7Y7K - chains B and C of the 3 polymer chains in the assembly; structure by electron microscopy, 4.40 A resolution (low resolution: residue-level contacts below are approximate; hydrogen-bond / salt-bridge calls are withheld).

# Chain B
Molecule: 1F vh
From: Homo sapiens
Sequence (132 residues; each row starts with the number of its first residue):
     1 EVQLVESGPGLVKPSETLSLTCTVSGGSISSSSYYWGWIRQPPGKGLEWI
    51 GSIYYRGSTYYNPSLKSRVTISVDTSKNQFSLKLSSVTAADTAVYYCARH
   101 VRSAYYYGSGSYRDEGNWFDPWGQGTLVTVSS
Cystine bridges: C22-C97

# Chain C
Molecule: 1F vl
From: Homo sapiens
Sequence (111 residues; row label = number of the first residue in the row):
     1 QSVLTQPPSVSGAPGQRVTISCTGTRSNIGAGHDVHWYQQLPGTAPKLLI
    51 YGNNNRPSGVPDRFSGAKSGTSASLAITGLQAEDEADYYCQSYDRTLTSY
   101 VFGTGTKVTVL
Cystine bridges: C22-C90

# Chain B / chain C interface
Pairs across the interface (15; chain B residue first):
  L47(B) - F102(C)
  N62(B) - S99(C)
  P63(B) - L97(C)
  P63(B) - T98(C)
  R113(B) - G32(C)
  R113(B) - H33(C)
  R113(B) - D34(C)
  D114(B) - H33(C)
  D114(B) - Y93(C)
  G116(B) - H33(C)
  N117(B) - H36(C)
  N117(B) - Y100(C)
  W118(B) - Y38(C)
  W122(B) - Y38(C)
  W122(B) - P46(C)
Other interface residues (no listed pair), chain B (14 interface residues in all): Q41, W49, Y105, E115, G123
Other interface residues (no listed pair), chain C (15 interface residues in all): A45, Y51, Y89

# Summary
14 residues of chain B face 15 of chain C across their interface.
Here chain B is 1F vh and chain C is 1F vl, both from Homo sapiens. Entry 7Y7K (SARS-CoV-2 RBD in complex with
1F Fab) was determined by electron microscopy together with 7Y7J from the same study.
